Entry 8H5B (electron microscopy, 4.03 A resolution (low resolution: residue-level contacts below are approximate; hydrogen-bond / salt-bridge calls are withheld)); this record covers chains A and B.

# Chain A
Molecule: Importin subunit beta-5
From: Saccharomyces cerevisiae S288C
UniProt: P53067 (IMB5_YEAST); residues 1-1004 here = UniProt positions 1-1004
Chain sequence (1004 residues; each row starts with the number of its first residue):
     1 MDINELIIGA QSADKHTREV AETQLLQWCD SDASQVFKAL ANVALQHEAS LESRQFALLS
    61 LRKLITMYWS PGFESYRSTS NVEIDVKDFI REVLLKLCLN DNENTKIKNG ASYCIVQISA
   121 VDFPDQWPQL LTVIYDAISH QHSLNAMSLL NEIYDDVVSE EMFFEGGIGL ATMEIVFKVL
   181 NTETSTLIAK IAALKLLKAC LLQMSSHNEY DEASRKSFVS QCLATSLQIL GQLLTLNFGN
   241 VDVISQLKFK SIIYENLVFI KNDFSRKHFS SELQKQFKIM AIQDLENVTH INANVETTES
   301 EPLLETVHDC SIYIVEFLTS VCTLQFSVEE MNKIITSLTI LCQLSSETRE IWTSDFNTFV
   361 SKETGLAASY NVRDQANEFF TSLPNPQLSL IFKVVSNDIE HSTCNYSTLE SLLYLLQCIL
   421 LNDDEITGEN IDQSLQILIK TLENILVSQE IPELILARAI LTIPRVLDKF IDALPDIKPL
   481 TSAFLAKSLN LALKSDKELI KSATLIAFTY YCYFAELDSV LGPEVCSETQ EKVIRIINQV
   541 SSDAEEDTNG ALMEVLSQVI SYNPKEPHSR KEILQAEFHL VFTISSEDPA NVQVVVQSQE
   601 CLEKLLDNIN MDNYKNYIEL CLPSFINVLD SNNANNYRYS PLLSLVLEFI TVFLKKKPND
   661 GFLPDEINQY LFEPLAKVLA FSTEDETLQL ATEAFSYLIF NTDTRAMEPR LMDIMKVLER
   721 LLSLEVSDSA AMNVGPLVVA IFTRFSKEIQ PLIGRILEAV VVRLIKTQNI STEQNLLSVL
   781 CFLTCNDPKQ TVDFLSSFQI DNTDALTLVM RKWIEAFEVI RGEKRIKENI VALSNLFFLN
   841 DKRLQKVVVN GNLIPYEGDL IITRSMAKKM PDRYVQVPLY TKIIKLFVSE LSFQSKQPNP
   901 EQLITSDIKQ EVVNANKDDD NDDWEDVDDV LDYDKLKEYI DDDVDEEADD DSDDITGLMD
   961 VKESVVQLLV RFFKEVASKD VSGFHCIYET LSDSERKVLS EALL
Unresolved in the structure: 1-3, 12-15, 75-82, 292-301, 565-566, 847-871, 900-931, 942-956, 1002-1004
Curated features (UniProtKB/Swiss-Prot):
  - modified residue: M1 (N-acetylmethionine)
What the authors report for this chain:
  - post-translational modification sites: K909 (citing earlier work)

# Chain B
Molecule: TATA-box-binding protein
From: Saccharomyces cerevisiae S288C
UniProt: P13393 (TBP_YEAST); residue numbers follow UniProt; this construct covers 61-240
Chain sequence (180 residues; row label = number of the first residue in the row):
    61 SGIVPTLQNI VATVTLGCRL DLKTVALHAR NAEYNPKRFA AVIMRIREPK TTALIFASGK
   121 MVVTGAKSED DSKLASRKYA RIIQKIGFAA KFTDFKIQNI VGSCDVKFPI RLEGLAFSHG
   181 TFSSYEPELF PGLIYRMVKP KIVLLIFVSG KIVLTGAKQR EEIYQAFEAI YPVLSEFRKM
Unresolved in the structure: 61-62, 236-240

# Chain A / chain B interface
Contacting residue pairs - 42 pairs, chain A then chain B:
  S205(A) - R98(B)
  D263(A) - R98(B)
  T364(A) - K138(B)
  G365(A) - I142(B)
  L366(A) - R141(B)
  L366(A) - I142(B)
  L366(A) - K145(B)
  A368(A) - R90(B)
  S369(A) - R90(B)
  Y370(A) - R90(B)
  Y370(A) - N91(B)
  N377(A) - R107(B)
  E378(A) - R105(B)
  E378(A) - R107(B)
  T381(A) - R107(B)
  T381(A) - K110(B)
  L421(A) - R107(B)
  Y513(A) - K127(B)
  Y513(A) - D131(B)
  E546(A) - R141(B)
  D547(A) - R141(B)
  E554(A) - L134(B)
  E554(A) - R137(B)
  A590(A) - Q144(B)
  N591(A) - R141(B)
  N591(A) - Q144(B)
  V592(A) - Q144(B)
  V592(A) - A150(B)
  V592(A) - F152(B)
  V596(A) - R137(B)
  V596(A) - F152(B)
  Q597(A) - R137(B)
  Y933(A) - F99(B)
  L936(A) - L114(B)
  K937(A) - F99(B)
  K937(A) - F116(B)
  Y939(A) - Q158(B)
  Y939(A) - N159(B)
  I940(A) - F116(B)
  I940(A) - K120(B)
  I940(A) - M121(B)
  I940(A) - V122(B)
Interface residues without a listed pair, chain A (33 interface residues in all): N208, S361, E363, D374, Y510, Q558, Q593
Interface residues without a listed pair, chain B (32 interface residues in all): V71, T73, H88, A89, E108, T124, K151
The authors on this interface:
  - pairs named by the authors: Y933(A)-F99(B) (hydrophobic contact), Y939(A)-Q158(B)
  - interface residues, chain A: S369(A), Y370(A), N591(A), Q597(A), D932(A)
  - hot spots on chain A (mutagenesis) - Y370A: decreased binding to TATA-box-binding protein (chain B)
  - interface residues, chain B: R90(B), N91(B), R137(B), R141(B), K145(B)
  - hot spots on chain B (mutagenesis) - N91A, R141A (> 200-fold), K145A: decreased binding to Importin subunit beta-5 (chain A)

# In short
33 residues of chain A face 32 of chain B across their interface. The authors report a hydrophobic contact
between Y933(A) and F99(B); a contact between Y939(A) and Q158(B). From the paper: N91A, R141A and K145A of
chain B reduce binding to Importin subunit beta-5 (chain A); interface residues S369(A), Y370(A) and R90(B)
among others.
Here chain A is Importin subunit beta-5 and chain B is TATA-box-binding protein, both from Saccharomyces
cerevisiae S288C. Entry 8H5B (The cryo-EM structure of nuclear transport receptor Kap114p complex with yeast
TATA-box binding protein) was determined by electron microscopy.
